3TBH - chains A and B; structure by X-ray diffraction, 1.68 A resolution.

# Chain A
Molecule: O-acetyl serine sulfhydrylase
Source organism: Leishmania donovani
Notes: EC 2.5.1.47
UniProt: G1C2I2 (G1C2I2_LEIDO); numbering as in UniProt (aligned over 1-325)
Chain sequence (334 residues; each row starts with the number of its first residue):
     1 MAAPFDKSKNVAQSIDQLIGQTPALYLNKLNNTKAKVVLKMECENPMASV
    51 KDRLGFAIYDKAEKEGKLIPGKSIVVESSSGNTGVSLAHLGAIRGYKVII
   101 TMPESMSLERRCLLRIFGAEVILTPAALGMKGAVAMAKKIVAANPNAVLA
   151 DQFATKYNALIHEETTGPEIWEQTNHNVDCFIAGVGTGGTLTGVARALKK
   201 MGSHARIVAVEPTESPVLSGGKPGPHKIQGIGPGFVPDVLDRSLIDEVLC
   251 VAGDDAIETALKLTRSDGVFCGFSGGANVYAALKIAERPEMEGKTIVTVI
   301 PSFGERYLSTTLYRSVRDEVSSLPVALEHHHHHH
Not modelled in the structure: 1, 320-334
Modified positions: Lys51 ((2S)-2-amino-6-[[3-hydroxy-2-methyl-5-(phosphonooxymethyl)pyridin-4-yl]methylideneamino]hexanoic acid; LLP)
Sequence notes: expression tag (326-334)
Metal / ion sites: Na+: Val141, Asn144, Ala147

# Chain B
Molecule: Serine acetyl transferase derived octapeptide
Chain sequence (8 residues; numbered -2 to 5; the number before each row is that of its first residue; numbers below 1 keep their minus sign (Leu-2 is residue -2)):
    -2 LERDGSGI
Not modelled in the structure: -2 to 0

# Interface between chain A and chain B
Pairs across the interface (19; chain A residue first):
  Lys51(A) with Ile5(B)
  Ser79(A) with Ile5(B), hydrogen bond (side chain-backbone)
  Ser80(A) with Ser3(B); Gly4(B), hydrogen bond (side chain-backbone)
  Gly81(A) with Gly4(B); Ile5(B)
  Asn82(A) with Ile5(B), hydrogen bond (backbone-backbone)
  Thr83(A) with Ile5(B), hydrogen bond (backbone-backbone)
  Met130(A) with Ser3(B)
  Gln152(A) with Ile5(B), hydrogen bond (side chain-backbone)
  Phe153(A) with Ile5(B), hydrophobic
  Pro225(A) with Asp1(B)
  His226(A) with Asp1(B), hydrogen bond (backbone-side chain)
  Gln229(A) with Asp1(B); Gly4(B)
  Gly230(A) with Gly4(B), hydrogen bond (backbone-backbone); Ile5(B)
  Ile231(A) with Ile5(B)
  Pro233(A) with Ile5(B), hydrophobic
Also at the interface, not in a pair above, chain A (21 interface residues in all): Met106, Gly186, Thr187, Gly224, Ile228, Gly232
Also at the interface, not in a pair above, chain B (5 interface residues in all): Gly2

# Overview
21 residues of chain A face 5 of chain B across their interface, with 7 hydrogen bonds. Among the polar pairs
are Ser79(A)-Ile5(B), Ser80(A)-Gly4(B) and Asn82(A)-Ile5(B). Val141(A), Asn144(A) and Ala147(A) coordinate
Na+.
Here chain A is O-acetyl serine sulfhydrylase (Leishmania donovani) and chain B is Serine acetyl transferase
derived octapeptide. Entry 3TBH (Crystal structure of O-Acetyl Serine Sulfhydrylase in complex with
octapeptide derived from Serine Acetyl Transferase of ...) was determined by X-ray diffraction.
